Entry 2PE0 (X-ray diffraction, 2.35 A resolution); this record covers chain A.

[Chain A]
Name: 3-phosphoinositide-dependent protein kinase 1
Organism: Homo sapiens
Notes: EC 2.7.11.1; fragment: kinase domain
UniProtKB: O15530 (PDPK1_HUMAN); residue numbers follow UniProt; this construct covers 74-359
Chain sequence (286 residues; row label = number of the first residue in the row):
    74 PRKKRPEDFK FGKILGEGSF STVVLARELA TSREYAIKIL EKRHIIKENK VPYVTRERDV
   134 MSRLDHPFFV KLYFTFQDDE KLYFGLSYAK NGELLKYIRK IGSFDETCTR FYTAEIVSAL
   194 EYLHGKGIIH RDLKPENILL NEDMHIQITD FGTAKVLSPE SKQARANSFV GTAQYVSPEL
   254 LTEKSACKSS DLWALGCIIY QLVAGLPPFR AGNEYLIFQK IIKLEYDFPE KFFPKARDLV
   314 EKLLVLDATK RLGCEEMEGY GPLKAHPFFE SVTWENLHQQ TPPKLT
Disordered / not traced: 231-240
Modified positions: Ser-241 (phosphoserine; SEP)
Sequence notes: modified residue (241)
Small-molecule neighbours: 39Z (5-hydroxy-3-[(1R)-1-(1H-pyrrol-2-yl)ethyl]-2H-indol-2-one): Leu-88, Gly-89, Val-96, Ala-109, Lys-111, Val-143, Leu-159, Ser-160, Tyr-161, Ala-162, Lys-163, Gly-165, Leu-212, Thr-222
Curated features (UniProtKB/Swiss-Prot):
  - active site: Asp-205 (Proton acceptor)
  - binding site (ATP): Ser-92 to Ser-94, Lys-111, Ser-160 to Ala-162, Glu-166, Glu-209, Asp-223
  - modified residue: Ser-241 (Phosphoserine), Lys-304 (N6-acetyllysine), Thr-354 (Phosphothreonine)

[Summary]
Chain A binds compound 39Z. From UniProt: active-site residue Asp-205 and 10 ATP-binding residues.
Chain A is 3-phosphoinositide-dependent protein kinase 1 (Homo sapiens); the structure, CRYSTAL STRUCTURE OF
HUMAN PHOSPHOINOSITIDE-DEPENDENT PROTEIN KINASE 1 (PDK1)
5-Hydroxy-3-[1-(1H-pyrrol-2-yl)-eth-(Z)-ylidene]-1,3-dihydro-indol-2-one COMPLEX, was determined by X-ray
diffraction, deposited together with 2PE1.
